Entry 2BTL (X-ray diffraction, 1.95 A resolution); this record covers chain A.

# Chain A
Molecule: Infectious bronchitis virus nucleocapsid protein
Organism: Avian infectious bronchitis virus
Notes: fragment: rna binding domain, residues 29-160
UniProt: P69596 (NCAP_IBVB); residue numbers follow UniProt; this construct covers 29-160
Amino-acid sequence (134 residues; each row starts with the number of its first residue):
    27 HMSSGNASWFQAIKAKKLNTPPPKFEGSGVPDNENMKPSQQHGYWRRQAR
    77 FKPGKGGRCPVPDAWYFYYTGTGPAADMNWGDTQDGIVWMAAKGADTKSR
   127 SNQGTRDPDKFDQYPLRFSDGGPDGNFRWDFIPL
Differences from the reference sequence: engineered mutation Met-62 (Ile in P69596), Cys-85 (Lys in P69596), Met-104 (Leu in P69596), Met-116 (Val in P69596)
Curated features (UniProtKB/Swiss-Prot):
  - natural variant: Asp-108 (D108Y: In strain: Isolate Vero cell-adapted p65)

# Overview
Chain A is Infectious bronchitis virus nucleocapsid protein (Avian infectious bronchitis virus); the
structure, Crystal structure of the N-terminal domain of IBV coronavirus nucleocapsid, was determined by X-ray
diffraction together with 2BXX from the same study.
